7K78 - chains E and I of the 12 polymer chains in the assembly; structure by electron microscopy, 3.10 A resolution.

== Chain E ==
Name: Cse4
Organism: Saccharomyces cerevisiae
Sequence (139 residues; numbered 91 to 229; the number before each row is that of its first residue):
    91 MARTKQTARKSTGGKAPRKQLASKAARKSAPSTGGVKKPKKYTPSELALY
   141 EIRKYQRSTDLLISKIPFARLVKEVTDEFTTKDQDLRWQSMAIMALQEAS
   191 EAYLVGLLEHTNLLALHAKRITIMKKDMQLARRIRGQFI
Disordered / not traced: 91-131

== Chain I ==
Molecule: 136-nt DNA strand
Organism: Saccharomyces cerevisiae
Sequence (136 nucleotides; numbered 1 to 136; the number before each row is that of its first residue):
     1 TCGGGTCACATGATGATATTTGATTTTATTATATTTTTAAAAAAAGTAAA
    51 AAATAAAAAGTAGTTTATTTTTAAAAAATAAAATTTAAAATATTAGTGTA
   101 TTTGATTTCCGAAAGTTAAAAAAGAAATAGTAAGCT
Disordered / not traced: 1-13, 130-136

== Chain E / chain I interface ==
Residue-residue contacts (10):
  Pro-134(E) / DA81(I)  phosphate contact
  Pro-134(E) / DA82(I)  phosphate contact
  Leu-137(E) / DA82(I)  phosphate contact
  Ser-154(E) / DT91(I)  phosphate contact
  Lys-155(E) / DT91(I)  hydrogen bond to the phosphate
  Ile-156(E) / DA90(I)  sugar contact
  Ile-156(E) / DT91(I)  phosphate contact
  Pro-157(E) / DA90(I)  phosphate contact
  Arg-160(E) / DA90(I)  salt bridge to the phosphate
  Arg-177(E) / DA100(I)  sugar contact
Other interface residues (no listed pair), chain E (9 interface residues in all): Asp-175

== Overview ==
Chain E and chain I form an interface of 9 and 5 residues respectively, with 1 hydrogen bond and 1 salt
bridge. Among the polar pairs are Lys-155(E)/DT91(I) and Arg-160(E)/DA90(I).
Here chain E is Cse4 and chain I is a 136-nt DNA strand, both from Saccharomyces cerevisiae. Entry 7K78
(antibody and nucleosome complex) was determined by electron microscopy, deposited together with 7K79 and
7K7G.
